7GWF - chains A and D; structure by X-ray diffraction, 1.75 A resolution.

[Chain A]
Protein: B-cell lymphoma 6 protein
Organism: Homo sapiens
Reference sequence: P41182 (BCL6_HUMAN); numbering as in UniProt (aligned over 5-129)
Amino-acid sequence (128 residues; numbered 2 to 129; the number before each row is that of its first residue):
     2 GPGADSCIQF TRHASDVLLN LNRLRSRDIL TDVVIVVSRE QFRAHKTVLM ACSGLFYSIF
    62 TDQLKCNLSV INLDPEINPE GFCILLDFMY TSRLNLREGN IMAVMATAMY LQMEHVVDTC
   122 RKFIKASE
Not modelled in the structure: 2-5
Differences from the reference sequence: expression tag (2-4)
Small-molecule neighbours: A1ACW (5-[(2-chloro-5-fluoropyrimidin-4-yl)amino]-1,3-dihydro-2H-indol-2-one): Asn21, Arg24, Leu25, Arg28, Met51, Ala52, Cys53, Ser54, Gly55, Tyr58, Gln113, Met114, Glu115
UniProt features mapped onto this chain:
  - mutagenesis: Asn21 (N21K: Abolishes interaction with NCOR2 and HDAC2, no effect on interaction with CTBP1 and transcriptional autoinhibition; when associated with A-116 and 376-Q--Q-379), Ser59 (S59A: Abolished ubiquitination by the SCF(FBXL17) complex), His116 (H116A: Abolishes interaction with NCOR2 and HDAC2, no effect on interaction with CTBP1 and transcriptional autoinhibition; when associated with K-21 and 376-Q--Q-379)

[Chain D]
Protein: WVIP tetrapeptide
Amino-acid sequence (6 residues; numbered 0 to 5; the number before each row is that of its first residue; numbering starts at 0):
     0 XWVIPA
Modified residues: ACE (acetyl group) at position 0

[Interface between chain A and chain D]
Contacting residue pairs - 12 pairs, chain A then chain D:
  Cys8(A) - Pro4(D)
  Ile9(A) - Trp1(D)  hydrophobic
  Ile9(A) - Val2(D)
  Gln10(A) - ACE_0(D)
  Gln10(A) - Trp1(D)
  Gln10(A) - Val2(D)  hydrogen bond (backbone-backbone)
  Gln10(A) - Pro4(D)
  Phe11(A) - ACE_0(D)
  Phe11(A) - Trp1(D)
  Thr12(A) - ACE_0(D)  hydrogen bond (backbone-backbone)
  Thr12(A) - Val2(D)
  Arg13(A) - ACE_0(D)
Interface residues without a listed pair, chain D (5 interface residues in all): Ile3

[In short]
6 residues of chain A face 5 of chain D across their interface; the contacts include 2 hydrogen bonds.
Main-chain hydrogen bonds include Gln10(A)-Val2(D) and Thr12(A)-ACE_0(D). Chain A binds compound A1ACW.
UniProt lists 3 mutagenesis sites on chain A.
Here chain A is B-cell lymphoma 6 protein (Homo sapiens) and chain D is WVIP tetrapeptide. Entry 7GWF (Crystal
Structure of B-cell lymphoma 6 protein BTB domain in complex with ligand 5 at 19.35 ...) was determined by
X-ray diffraction together with 7GUD, 7GUE, 7GUF, 7GUG, 7GUH, 7GUI and 126 further entries from the same
study.
